4NQE - chains A and G of the 4 polymer chains in the assembly; structure by X-ray diffraction, 2.10 A resolution.

Chain A:
Protein: Major histocompatibility complex class I-related gene protein
Organism: Homo sapiens
Reference sequence: Q95460 (HMR1_HUMAN); residues 1-270 here correspond to UniProt positions 23-292 (UniProt number = residue number + 22)
Amino-acid sequence (271 residues; row label = number of the first residue in the row; numbering starts at 0):
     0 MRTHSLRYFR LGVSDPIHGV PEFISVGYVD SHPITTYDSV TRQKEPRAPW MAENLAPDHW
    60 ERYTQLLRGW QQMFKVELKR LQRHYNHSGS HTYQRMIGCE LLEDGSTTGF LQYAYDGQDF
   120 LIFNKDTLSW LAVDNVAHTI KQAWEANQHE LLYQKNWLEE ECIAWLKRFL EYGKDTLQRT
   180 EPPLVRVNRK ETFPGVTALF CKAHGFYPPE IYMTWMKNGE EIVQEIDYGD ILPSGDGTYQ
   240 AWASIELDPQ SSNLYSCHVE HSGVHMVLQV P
Not modelled in the structure: 247-252, 270
Sequence notes: expression tag (0); engineered mutation Ser261 (Cys283 in Q95460)
Cystine bridges: Cys98-Cys161, Cys200-Cys256
Glycans and other covalent adducts: compound 2L4 linked to Lys43
Residues lining bound ligands: 2L4 (1-deoxy-1-({2,6-dioxo-5-[(E)-(2-oxoethylidene)amino]-1,2,3,6-tetrahydropyrimidin-4-yl}amino)-D-ribitol): Tyr7, Phe8, Arg9, Ser24, Thr34, His58, Tyr62, Leu66, Trp69, Arg94, Ile96, Tyr152, Gln153, Trp156
UniProt features mapped onto this chain:
  - binding site (5-(2-oxoethylideneamino)-6-(D-ribitylamino)uracil): Arg9, Ser24, Lys43, Arg94, Tyr152, Gln153
  - binding site (5-(2-oxopropylideneamino)-6-(D-ribitylamino)uracil): Arg9, Ser24, Lys43, Arg94, Tyr152, Gln153
  - binding site (7-hydroxy-6-methyl-8-(1-D-ribityl)lumazine): Arg9, Ser24, Lys43, Arg94, Tyr152, Gln153
  - binding site (8-(9H-purin-6-yl)-2-oxa-8-azabicyclo[3.3.1]nona-3,6-diene-4,6-dicarbaldehyde): Arg9, Lys43, His58, Arg94
  - binding site (2-amino-4-oxopteridine-6-carbaldehyde): Lys43
  - binding site (pyridoxal): Lys43
  - glycosylation: Asn85 (N-linked (GlcNAc...) asparagine)
Reported in the primary citation:
  - binding site for 2L4: Tyr7, Lys43, Tyr62
  - mutagenesis - K43A: unchanged binding to human MAIT cells present in PBMCs

Chain G:
Protein: TCR alpha
Organism: Homo sapiens
Amino-acid sequence (203 residues; each row starts with the number of its first residue):
     1 GQNIDQPTEM TATEGAIVQI NCTYQTSGFN GLFWYQQHAG EAPTFLSYNV LDGLEEKGRF
    61 SSFLSRSKGY SYLLLKELQM KDSASYLCAV KDSNYQLIWG AGTKLIIKPD IQNPDPAVYQ
   121 LRDSKSSDKS VCLFTDFDSQ TNVSQSKDSD VYITDKCVLD MRSMDFKSNS AVAWSNKSDF
   181 ACANAFNNSI IPEDTFFPSP ESS
Not modelled in the structure: 123-129, 177-178, 199-203
Cystine bridges: Cys22-Cys88, Cys132-Cys182
Reported in the primary citation:
  - binding site for 2L4: Tyr95
  - mutagenesis - Y95A, Y95F: abolished signaling

How chain A and chain G interact:
Pairs across the interface (29; chain A residue first):
  Arg61(A) - Asn94(G)  hydrogen bond (side chain-backbone)
  Arg61(A) - Tyr95(G)  hydrogen bond (side chain-backbone)
  Tyr62(A) - Ser93(G)  hydrogen bond (side chain-backbone)
  Tyr62(A) - Asn94(G)
  Tyr62(A) - Tyr95(G)
  Leu65(A) - Asn94(G)
  Leu65(A) - Tyr95(G)  hydrophobic
  His148(A) - Tyr48(G)
  His148(A) - Glu55(G)  salt bridge
  Leu151(A) - Val50(G)
  Leu151(A) - Leu51(G)  hydrophobic
  Tyr152(A) - Asn30(G)
  Tyr152(A) - Tyr48(G)
  Tyr152(A) - Val50(G)
  Tyr152(A) - Tyr95(G)  hydrogen bond
  Lys154(A) - Leu51(G)
  Asn155(A) - Phe29(G)  hydrogen bond (side chain-backbone)
  Asn155(A) - Val50(G)
  Asn155(A) - Leu51(G)
  Asn155(A) - Arg66(G)  hydrogen bond
  Trp156(A) - Asn30(G)
  Trp156(A) - Tyr95(G)
  Glu159(A) - Arg66(G)  salt bridge
  Glu160(A) - Gly28(G)
  Glu160(A) - Phe29(G)  hydrogen bond (side chain-backbone)
  Glu160(A) - Asn30(G)
  Glu160(A) - Ser93(G)  hydrogen bond
  Trp164(A) - Ser93(G)
  Trp164(A) - Asn94(G)
Interface residues without a listed pair, chain A (14 interface residues in all): Asp57, His58
Interface residues without a listed pair, chain G (12 interface residues in all): Gln96

In short:
14 residues of chain A face 12 of chain G across their interface; the contacts include 8 hydrogen bonds and 2
salt bridges. Polar contacts include His148(A)-Glu55(G), Glu159(A)-Arg66(G) and Arg61(A)-Asn94(G). The paper
reports a binding site for 2L4 at Tyr7(A), Lys43(A) and Tyr95(G) among others; Y95A and Y95F of chain G
abolish signaling.
Here chain A is Major histocompatibility complex class I-related gene protein and chain G is TCR alpha, both
from Homo sapiens. Entry 4NQE (Crystal structure of TCR-MR1 ternary complex bound to
5-(2-oxoethylideneamino)-6-D-ribitylaminouracil) was determined by X-ray diffraction (same publication as 4NQC
and 4NQD).
